Entry 8VDU (X-ray diffraction, 3.50 A resolution); this record covers chains G and I of the 12 polymer chains in the assembly.

# Chain G
Protein: MHC class II HLA-DQ-alpha chain
Organism: Homo sapiens
UniProt: Q30069 (Q30069_HUMAN); the construct lacks a stretch of the UniProt sequence, so the offset changes along the chain: -1 to 9 = UniProt 1-11; 10-181 = UniProt 13-184
Amino-acid sequence (185 residues; row label = number of the first residue in the row; numbers below 1 keep their minus sign (Glu-1 is residue -1)):
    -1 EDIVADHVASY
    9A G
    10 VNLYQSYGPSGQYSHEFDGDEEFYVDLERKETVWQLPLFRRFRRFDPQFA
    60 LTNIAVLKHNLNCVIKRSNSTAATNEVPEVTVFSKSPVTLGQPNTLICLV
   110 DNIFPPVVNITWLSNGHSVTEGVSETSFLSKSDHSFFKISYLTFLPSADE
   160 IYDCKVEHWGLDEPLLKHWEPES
Disordered / not traced: -1, 158, 182
Disulfide bonds: Cys107-Cys163
Differences from the reference sequence: engineered mutation Cys72 (Ile75 in Q30069); expression tag (182)

# Chain I
Protein: Hybrid insulin peptide (HIP; InsC8-15-IAPP74-80)
Organism: Homo sapiens
Amino-acid sequence (15 residues; numbered 0 to 14; the number before each row is that of its first residue; numbering starts at 0):
     0 GQVELGGGNAVEVCK

# Chain G / chain I interface
Pairs across the interface (31; chain G residue first):
  Tyr9(G) - Gly5(I)
  Tyr9(G) - Gly6(I)  hydrogen bond (backbone-backbone)
  Tyr22(G) - Gly5(I)
  His24(G) - Glu3(I)  salt bridge
  His24(G) - Leu4(I)
  Glu31(G) - Glu3(I)
  Trp43(G) - Glu3(I)
  Phe51(G) - Gly0(I)
  Arg52(G) - Glu3(I)  salt bridge
  Arg53(G) - Gln1(I)
  Arg53(G) - Glu3(I)  hydrogen bond (backbone-backbone)
  Phe54(G) - Glu3(I)
  Phe58(G) - Gly5(I)
  Phe58(G) - Gly6(I)
  Asn62(G) - Gly6(I)  hydrogen bond (side chain-backbone)
  Asn62(G) - Asn8(I)  hydrogen bond (side chain-backbone)
  Val65(G) - Asn8(I)
  Val65(G) - Ala9(I)
  Val65(G) - Val10(I)  hydrophobic
  Leu66(G) - Asn8(I)
  His68(G) - Val10(I)
  His68(G) - Glu11(I)  hydrogen bond (side chain-backbone)
  His68(G) - Cys13(I)
  Asn69(G) - Asn8(I)  hydrogen bond
  Asn69(G) - Ala9(I)  hydrogen bond (side chain-backbone)
  Asn69(G) - Val10(I)
  Asn69(G) - Glu11(I)  hydrogen bond (side chain-backbone)
  Cys72(G) - Glu11(I)
  Cys72(G) - Val12(I)  hydrogen bond (side chain-backbone)
  Cys72(G) - Cys13(I)  disulfide
  Arg76(G) - Glu11(I)  salt bridge
Interface residues without a listed pair, chain G (22 interface residues in all): Gly9A, Phe32, Asn71, Val73, Lys75
Interface residues without a listed pair, chain I (14 interface residues in all): Val2, Gly7
Disulfides between the chains: Cys72(G)-Cys13(I)

# In short
22 residues of chain G face 14 of chain I across their interface, with 1 disulfide bond, 9 hydrogen bonds and
3 salt bridges. Among the polar pairs are His24(G)-Glu3(I), Arg52(G)-Glu3(I) and Arg76(G)-Glu11(I).
Chain G is MHC class II HLA-DQ-alpha chain and chain I is Hybrid insulin peptide (HIP; InsC8-15-IAPP74-80),
both from Homo sapiens; the structure, Crystal structure of hybrid insulin peptide (InsC8-15-IAPP74-80) bound
to HLA-DQ8, was determined by X-ray diffraction together with 8VCX, 8VCY, 8VD0, 8VD2 and 8VDD from the same
study.
